6DCJ - chain A; structure by X-ray diffraction, 1.35 A resolution.

# Chain A
Protein: Penicillin-binding protein activator LpoA
Organism: Haemophilus influenzae
UniProt: P45299 (LPOA_HAEIN); numbering as in UniProt (aligned over 33-253)
Amino-acid sequence (231 residues; each row starts with the number of its first residue):
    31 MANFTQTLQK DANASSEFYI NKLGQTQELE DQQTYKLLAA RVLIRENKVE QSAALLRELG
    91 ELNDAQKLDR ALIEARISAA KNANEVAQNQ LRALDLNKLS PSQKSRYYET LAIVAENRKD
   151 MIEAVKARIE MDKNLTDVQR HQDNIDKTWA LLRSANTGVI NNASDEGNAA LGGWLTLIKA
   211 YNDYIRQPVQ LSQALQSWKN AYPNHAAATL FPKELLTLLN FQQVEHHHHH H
Not modelled in the structure: 31-32, 254-261
Differences from the reference sequence: initiating methionine (31); expression tag (32, 254-261)
Reported in the primary citation:
  - binding site for chloride ion: R75, R170

# Overview
From the paper: a binding site for chloride ion at R75 and R170.
Chain A is Penicillin-binding protein activator LpoA (Haemophilus influenzae); the structure, LpoA N-terminal
domain from Haemophilus influenzae; monoclinic form at 1.35 A resolution, was determined by X-ray diffraction
(same publication as 6DR3).
